PDB entry 6YL2 | X-ray diffraction, 3.15 A resolution | chains A and H of the 4 polymer chains in the assembly

# Chain A
Molecule: Probable transcriptional regulatory protein (Probably TetR-family)
From: Mycobacterium tuberculosis (strain ATCC 25618 / H37Rv)
UniProtKB: O06169 (O06169_MYCTU); residue numbers follow UniProt; this construct covers 20-215
Amino-acid sequence (196 residues; numbered 20 to 215; the number before each row is that of its first residue):
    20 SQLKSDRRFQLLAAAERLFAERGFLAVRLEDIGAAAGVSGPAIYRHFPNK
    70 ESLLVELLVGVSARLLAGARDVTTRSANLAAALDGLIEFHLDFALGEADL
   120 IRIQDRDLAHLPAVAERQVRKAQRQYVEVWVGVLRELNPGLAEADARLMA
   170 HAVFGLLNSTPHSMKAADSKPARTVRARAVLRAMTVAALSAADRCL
Disordered / not traced: 20-23

# Chain H
Molecule: 20-nt DNA strand
Sequence (20 nucleotides; each row starts with the number of its first residue):
     1 CGGTTAATCGTCATTAACGT

# Interface between chain A and chain H
Pairs across the interface - 10 pairs, chain A then chain H:
  Arg-26(A) with DG3(H), salt bridge to the phosphate
  Val-57(A) with DG3(H), phosphate contact; DT4(H), phosphate contact
  Ser-58(A) with DT4(H), phosphate contact
  Pro-60(A) with DT5(H), base contact
  Ala-61(A) with DT4(H), phosphate contact
  Arg-64(A) with DG2(H), base contact; DG3(H), hydrogen bond to the base
  His-65(A) with DG2(H), sugar contact; DG3(H), salt bridge to the phosphate
Other interface residues (no listed pair), chain A (8 interface residues in all): Ser-24
Other interface residues (no listed pair), chain H (5 interface residues in all): DA6

# Overview
8 residues of chain A face 5 of chain H across their interface, with 1 hydrogen bond and 2 salt bridges. Polar
pairs include Arg-64(A)/DG3(H), Arg-26(A)/DG3(H) and His-65(A)/DG3(H).
Chain A is Probable transcriptional regulatory protein (Probably TetR-family) (Mycobacterium tuberculosis
(strain ATCC 25618 / H37Rv)) and chain H is a 20-nt DNA strand; the structure, Structural and DNA binding
studies of the transcriptional repressor Rv2506 (BkaR) from Mycobacterium tuberculosis supports a ..., was
determined by X-ray diffraction.
